6AWB - chains A and O of the 27 polymer chains in the assembly; structure by electron microscopy, 6.70 A resolution (low resolution: residue-level contacts below are approximate; hydrogen-bond / salt-bridge calls are withheld).

Chain A:
Molecule: 16S rRNA
From: Escherichia coli
Sequence (1539 nucleotides; numbered 2 to 1540; the number before each row is that of its first residue):
     2 AAUUGAAGAG UUUGAUCAUG GCUCAGAUUG AACGCUGGCG GCAGGCCUAA CACAUGCAAG
    62 UCGAACGGUA ACAGGAAGAA GCUUGCUUCU UUGCUGACGA GUGGCGGACG GGUGAGUAAU
   122 GUCUGGGAAA CUGCCUGAUG GAGGGGGAUA ACUACUGGAA ACGGUAGCUA AUACCGCAUA
   182 ACGUCGCAAG ACCAAAGAGG GGGACCUUCG GGCCUCUUGC CAUCGGAUGU GCCCAGAUGG
   242 GAUUAGCUAG UAGGUGGGGU AACGGCUCAC CUAGGCGACG AUCCCUAGCU GGUCUGAGAG
   302 GAUGACCAGC CACACUGGAA CUGAGACACG GUCCAGACUC CUACGGGAGG CAGCAGUGGG
   362 GAAUAUUGCA CAAUGGGCGC AAGCCUGAUG CAGCCAUGCC GCGUGUAUGA AGAAGGCCUU
   422 CGGGUUGUAA AGUACUUUCA GCGGGGAGGA AGGGAGUAAA GUUAAUACCU UUGCUCAUUG
   482 ACGUUACCCG CAGAAGAAGC ACCGGCUAAC UCCGUGCCAG CAGCCGCGGU AAUACGGAGG
   542 GUGCAAGCGU UAAUCGGAAU UACUGGGCGU AAAGCGCACG CAGGCGGUUU GUUAAGUCAG
   602 AUGUGAAAUC CCCGGGCUCA ACCUGGGAAC UGCAUCUGAU ACUGGCAAGC UUGAGUCUCG
   662 UAGAGGGGGG UAGAAUUCCA GGUGUAGCGG UGAAAUGCGU AGAGAUCUGG AGGAAUACCG
   722 GUGGCGAAGG CGGCCCCCUG GACGAAGACU GACGCUCAGG UGCGAAAGCG UGGGGAGCAA
   782 ACAGGAUUAG AUACCCUGGU AGUCCACGCC GUAAACGAUG UCGACUUGGA GGUUGUGCCC
   842 UUGAGGCGUG GCUUCCGGAG CUAACGCGUU AAGUCGACCG CCUGGGGAGU ACGGCCGCAA
   902 GGUUAAAACU CAAAUGAAUU GACGGGGGCC CGCACAAGCG GUGGAGCAUG UGGUUUAAUU
   962 CGAUGCAACG CGAAGAACCU UACCUGGUCU UGACAUCCAC GGAAGUUUUC AGAGAUGAGA
  1022 AUGUGCCUUC GGGAACCGUG AGACAGGUGC UGCAUGGCUG UCGUCAGCUC GUGUUGUGAA
  1082 AUGUUGGGUU AAGUCCCGCA ACGAGCGCAA CCCUUAUCCU UUGUUGCCAG CGGUCCGGCC
  1142 GGGAACUCAA AGGAGACUGC CAGUGAUAAA CUGGAGGAAG GUGGGGAUGA CGUCAAGUCA
  1202 UCAUGGCCCU UACGACCAGG GCUACACACG UGCUACAAUG GCGCAUACAA AGAGAAGCGA
  1262 CCUCGCGAGA GCAAGCGGAC CUCAUAAAGU GCGUCGUAGU CCGGAUUGGA GUCUGCAACU
  1322 CGACUCCAUG AAGUCGGAAU CGCUAGUAAU CGUGGAUCAG AAUGCCACGG UGAAUACGUU
  1382 CCCGGGCCUU GUACACACCG CCCGUCACAC CAUGGGAGUG GGUUGCAAAA GAAGUAGGUA
  1442 GCUUAACCUU CGGGAGGGCG CUUACCACUU UGUGAUUCAU GACUGGGGUG AAGUCGUAAC
  1502 AAGGUAACCG UAGGGGAACC UGCGGUUGGA UCACCUCCU
Not modelled in the structure: 1400-1495

Chain O:
Molecule: 30S ribosomal protein S12
From: Escherichia coli
UniProt: B7MCV7 (RS12_ECO45); residues 1-123 here correspond to UniProt positions 2-124 (UniProt number = residue number + 1)
Chain sequence (123 residues; each row starts with the number of its first residue):
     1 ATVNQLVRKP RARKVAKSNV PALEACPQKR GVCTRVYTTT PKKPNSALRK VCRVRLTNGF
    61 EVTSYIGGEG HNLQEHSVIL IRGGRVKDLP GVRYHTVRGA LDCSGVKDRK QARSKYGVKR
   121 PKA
Curated features (UniProtKB/Swiss-Prot):
  - modified residue: Asp88 (3-methylthioaspartic acid), Lys107 (N6-acetyllysine)

Interface between chain A and chain O:
Residue-residue contacts - 81 pairs, chain A then chain O:
  A33(A) - Gln28(O)
  A33(A) - Leu80(O)
  C34(A) - Leu80(O)
  C34(A) - Val97(O)
  C34(A) - Gly99(O)
  G35(A) - Gly99(O)
  G35(A) - Arg113(O)
  G35(A) - Ser114(O)
  G35(A) - Gly117(O)
  C36(A) - Arg113(O)
  C36(A) - Val118(O)
  U37(A) - Lys122(O)
  C48(A) - Ala25(O)
  C48(A) - Cys26(O)
  U49(A) - Leu23(O)
  C280(A) - Arg8(O)
  G362(A) - Arg30(O)
  G362(A) - Thr57(O)
  A363(A) - Pro27(O)
  A363(A) - Gln28(O)
  A363(A) - Lys29(O)
  A363(A) - Arg30(O)
  A363(A) - Thr57(O)
  A363(A) - Leu80(O)
  A363(A) - Leu101(O)
  A364(A) - Leu101(O)
  C501(A) - Arg113(O)
  A502(A) - Gln111(O)
  A502(A) - Ala112(O)
  A502(A) - Arg113(O)
  A502(A) - Ser114(O)
  C503(A) - Gln111(O)
  C503(A) - Ala112(O)
  G521(A) - Glu69(O)
  C522(A) - Arg109(O)
  C522(A) - Tyr116(O)
  A523(A) - Arg49(O)
  A523(A) - Lys115(O)
  A523(A) - Tyr116(O)
  G537(A) - Arg109(O)
  G538(A) - Asp108(O)
  G538(A) - Arg109(O)
  G538(A) - Lys110(O)
  G538(A) - Gln111(O)
  A539(A) - Gln111(O)
  G550(A) - Ser114(O)
  U551(A) - Lys115(O)
  U552(A) - Gln28(O)
  U552(A) - Arg82(O)
  U552(A) - Gly83(O)
  A553(A) - Pro27(O)
  A553(A) - Gly83(O)
  A553(A) - Gly84(O)
  A554(A) - Val20(O)
  U562(A) - Arg13(O)
  G567(A) - Arg11(O)
  G568(A) - Ala1(O)
  C569(A) - Ala1(O)
  A583(A) - Arg8(O)
  G584(A) - Asn4(O)
  G584(A) - Arg8(O)
  G585(A) - Asn4(O)
  C758(A) - Arg8(O)
  C879(A) - Thr2(O)
  C879(A) - Asn4(O)
  C880(A) - Thr2(O)
  C880(A) - Asn4(O)
  C880(A) - Gln5(O)
  C880(A) - Arg8(O)
  G881(A) - Gln5(O)
  C883(A) - Arg11(O)
  A909(A) - Lys17(O)
  C910(A) - Asn19(O)
  C910(A) - Arg93(O)
  U911(A) - Asn19(O)
  U911(A) - Arg85(O)
  U911(A) - Gly91(O)
  C912(A) - Lys42(O)
  C912(A) - Arg85(O)
  C912(A) - Lys87(O)
  A913(A) - Lys87(O)
Other interface residues (no listed pair), chain A (50 interface residues in all): A32, A50, G241, A303, G500, A520, C564, C882
Other interface residues (no listed pair), chain O (50 interface residues in all): Lys14, Val15, Asp88, Pro90, Lys119, Arg120

In short:
Chain A and chain O each contribute 50 residues to their interface.
Chain A is 16S rRNA and chain O is 30S ribosomal protein S12, both from Escherichia coli; the structure,
Structure of 30S ribosomal subunit and RNA polymerase complex in non-rotated state, was determined by electron
microscopy, deposited together with 6AWC and 6AWD.
